8PP3 - chains A and B of the 6 polymer chains in the assembly; structure by X-ray diffraction, 1.55 A resolution.

[Chain A (and B)]
Name: Ferritin heavy chain
From: Homo sapiens
Notes: EC 1.16.3.1; chain B of this document is another copy of the same molecule, construct and numbering; everything in this record applies to it too
Reference sequence: P02794 (FRIH_HUMAN); residues 0-182 here correspond to UniProt positions 1-183 (UniProt number = residue number + 1)
Amino-acid sequence (183 residues; numbered 0 to 182; the number before each row is that of its first residue; numbering starts at 0):
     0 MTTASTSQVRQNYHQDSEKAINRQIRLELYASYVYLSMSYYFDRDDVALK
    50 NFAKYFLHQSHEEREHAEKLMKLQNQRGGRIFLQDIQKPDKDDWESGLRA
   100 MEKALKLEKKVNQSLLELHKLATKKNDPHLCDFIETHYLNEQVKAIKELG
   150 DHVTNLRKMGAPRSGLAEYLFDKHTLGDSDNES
Unresolved in the structure: 0-4, 177-182
Construct notes: engineered mutation Lys18 (Ala19 in P02794), Arg25 (Asn26 in P02794), Gln86 (Lys87 in P02794), Lys90 (Cys91 in P02794), Arg98 (Asn99 in P02794), Lys102 (Cys103 in P02794), Lys105 (His106 in P02794), Lys109 (Asn110 in P02794), Lys123 (Asp124 in P02794), Arg162 (Glu163 in P02794)
Ion coordination: Fe ion: Glu27, Glu62, His65

[How chain A and chain B interact]
Contacting residue pairs (66):
  Ser6(A) - Asp44(B)  hydrogen bond
  Gln7(A) - Asp44(B)  hydrogen bond
  Val8(A) - Asp44(B)
  Leu28(A) - Tyr32(B)  hydrophobic
  Ser31(A) - Arg63(B)  hydrogen bond
  Tyr32(A) - Leu28(B)  hydrophobic
  Tyr32(A) - Leu82(B)
  Tyr32(A) - Gln83(B)  hydrogen bond (side chain-backbone)
  Tyr32(A) - Ile85(B)  hydrophobic
  Leu35(A) - Arg63(B)
  Leu35(A) - Met70(B)  hydrophobic
  Ser36(A) - Leu82(B)
  Tyr39(A) - Glu67(B)  hydrogen bond (side chain-backbone)
  Tyr39(A) - Met70(B)  hydrophobic
  Tyr39(A) - Lys71(B)
  Tyr39(A) - Asn74(B)  hydrogen bond (backbone-side chain)
  Tyr39(A) - Ile80(B)  hydrophobic
  Asp42(A) - Asn74(B)  hydrogen bond
  Arg43(A) - Asn74(B)
  Arg43(A) - Arg79(B)
  Asp44(A) - Ser6(B)  hydrogen bond
  Asp44(A) - Gln7(B)  hydrogen bond
  Asp44(A) - Val8(B)
  Asp44(A) - Arg79(B)  salt bridge
  Asp45(A) - Arg79(B)  salt bridge
  Leu56(A) - Arg63(B)
  Leu56(A) - Glu67(B)
  Ser59(A) - Arg63(B)  hydrogen bond
  His60(A) - Arg63(B)  hydrogen bond
  His60(A) - Glu67(B)  salt bridge
  Arg63(A) - Ser31(B)  hydrogen bond
  Arg63(A) - Leu35(B)
  Arg63(A) - Ser59(B)  hydrogen bond
  Arg63(A) - His60(B)  hydrogen bond
  Arg63(A) - Arg63(B)
  Glu64(A) - His60(B)  salt bridge
  Glu67(A) - Tyr39(B)  hydrogen bond (backbone-side chain)
  Glu67(A) - Leu56(B)
  Glu67(A) - His60(B)  salt bridge
  Met70(A) - Leu35(B)  hydrophobic
  Met70(A) - Tyr39(B)  hydrophobic
  Lys71(A) - Tyr39(B)
  Asn74(A) - Tyr39(B)  hydrogen bond (side chain-backbone)
  Asn74(A) - Asp42(B)  hydrogen bond
  Asn74(A) - Arg43(B)
  Arg79(A) - Arg43(B)
  Arg79(A) - Asp44(B)  salt bridge
  Arg79(A) - Asp45(B)  salt bridge
  Ile80(A) - Tyr39(B)  hydrophobic
  Phe81(A) - Asp91(B)
  Leu82(A) - Tyr32(B)
  Leu82(A) - Ser36(B)
  Leu82(A) - Lys87(B)
  Gln83(A) - Tyr32(B)  hydrogen bond (backbone-side chain)
  Gln83(A) - Lys87(B)
  Asp84(A) - Ile85(B)
  Asp84(A) - Gln86(B)
  Asp84(A) - Lys87(B)  hydrogen bond (side chain-backbone)
  Ile85(A) - Tyr32(B)
  Ile85(A) - Asp84(B)
  Ile85(A) - Ile85(B)  hydrogen bond (backbone-backbone)
  Gln86(A) - Asp84(B)  hydrogen bond
  Lys87(A) - Leu82(B)
  Lys87(A) - Gln83(B)
  Lys87(A) - Asp84(B)  hydrogen bond (backbone-side chain)
  Asp91(A) - Phe81(B)
Also at the interface, not in a pair above, chain A (33 interface residues in all): Gly77
Also at the interface, not in a pair above, chain B (32 interface residues in all): Gly77

[Summary]
Chain A and chain B form an interface of 33 and 32 residues respectively; the contacts include 22 hydrogen
bonds and 7 salt bridges. Polar pairs include Asp44(A)-Arg79(B), Asp45(A)-Arg79(B) and His60(A)-Glu67(B). The
Fe ion site is built by Glu27(A), Glu62(A) and His65(A).
Both chains are Ferritin heavy chain (Homo sapiens). Entry 8PP3 (Binary crystal structure of positively
supercharged ferritin variant Ftn(pos) and crystal contact tuned negatively supercharged ferritin ...) was
determined by X-ray diffraction together with 8PP2, 8PP4 and 8PP5 from the same study.
